5CZ9 - chains F and G of the 28 polymer chains in the assembly; structure by X-ray diffraction, 2.90 A resolution.

[Chain F]
Molecule: Probable proteasome subunit alpha type-7
Source organism: Saccharomyces cerevisiae (strain ATCC 204508 / S288c)
Notes: EC 3.4.25.1
UniProtKB: P21242 (PSA7_YEAST); residues -3 to 284 here correspond to UniProt positions 1-288 (UniProt number = residue number + 4)
Sequence (288 residues; numbered -3 to 284; the number before each row is that of its first residue; numbers below 1 keep their minus sign (Met-3 is residue -3)):
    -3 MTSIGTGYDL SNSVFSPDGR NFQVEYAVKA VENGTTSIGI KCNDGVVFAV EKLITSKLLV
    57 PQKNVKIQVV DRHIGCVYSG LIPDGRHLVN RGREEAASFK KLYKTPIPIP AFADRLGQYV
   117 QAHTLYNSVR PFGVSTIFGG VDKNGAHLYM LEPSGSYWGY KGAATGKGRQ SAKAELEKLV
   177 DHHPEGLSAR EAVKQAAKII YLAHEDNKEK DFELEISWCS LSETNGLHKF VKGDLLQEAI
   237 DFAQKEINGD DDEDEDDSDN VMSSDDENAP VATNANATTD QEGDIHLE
Unresolved in the structure: -3 to 1, 245-284
Curated features (UniProtKB/Swiss-Prot):
  - modified residue: Thr-2 (N-acetylthreonine)

[Chain G]
Molecule: Proteasome subunit alpha type-1
Source organism: Saccharomyces cerevisiae (strain ATCC 204508 / S288c)
Notes: EC 3.4.25.1
UniProtKB: P21243 (PSA1_YEAST); residues -8 to 243 here correspond to UniProt positions 1-252 (UniProt number = residue number + 9)
Sequence (252 residues; row label = number of the first residue in the row; numbers below 1 keep their minus sign (Met-8 is residue -8)):
    -8 MSGAAAASAA GYDRHITIFS PEGRLYQVEY AFKATNQTNI NSLAVRGKDC TVVISQKKVP
    52 DKLLDPTTVS YIFCISRTIG MVVNGPIPDA RNAALRAKAE AAEFRYKYGY DMPCDVLAKR
   112 MANLSQIYTQ RAYMRPLGVI LTFVSVDEEL GPSIYKTDPA GYYVGYKATA TGPKQQEITT
   172 NLENHFKKSK IDHINEESWE KVVEFAITHM IDALGTEFSK NDLEVGVATK DKFFTLSAEN
   232 IEERLVAIAE QD
Unresolved in the structure: -8 to 1, 243
Bound ions: Mg2+: Thr8, Tyr119, Arg122, Met125

[Chain F / chain G interface]
Residue-residue contacts (60; chain F residue first):
  Thr2(F) with His6(G), hydrogen bond (backbone-side chain)
  Gly3(F) with His6(G)
  Tyr4(F) with Arg5(G); His6(G); Tyr21(G)
  Ser9(F) with Arg126(G)
  Val10(F) with His6(G); Gln18(G)
  Phe11(F) with Gln18(G), hydrogen bond (backbone-side chain); Tyr21(G); Ala22(G), hydrophobic; Arg126(G); Pro127(G)
  Ser12(F) with Tyr21(G)
  Pro13(F) with Tyr21(G), hydrophobic; Lys24(G), hydrogen bond (backbone-side chain)
  Asp14(F) with Lys24(G)
  Gly15(F) with Tyr21(G); Ala25(G)
  Lys37(F) with Asp56(G), salt bridge
  Asp110(F) with Arg82(G)
  Gln114(F) with Arg82(G), hydrogen bond (side chain-backbone); Asn83(G); Leu86(G)
  Gln117(F) with Pro79(G); Asp80(G); Asn83(G), hydrogen bond; Arg126(G), hydrogen bond
  Thr120(F) with Arg126(G), hydrogen bond (backbone-side chain)
  Leu121(F) with Tyr124(G); Arg126(G); Leu128(G), hydrophobic
  Tyr122(F) with Tyr124(G); Met125(G), hydrophobic
  Ser150(F) with Pro79(G)
  Gly151(F) with Pro79(G)
  Ser152(F) with Ile78(G); Pro79(G)
  Tyr153(F) with Arg82(G), hydrogen bond (backbone-side chain)
  Trp154(F) with Leu55(G), hydrophobic; Thr59(G); Val60(G), hydrophobic; Ser61(G); Tyr62(G); Ile78(G), hydrophobic; Arg82(G)
  Gly155(F) with Leu55(G); Asp56(G), hydrogen bond (backbone-backbone); Thr59(G), hydrogen bond (backbone-side chain)
  Tyr156(F) with Leu54(G); Leu55(G); Asp56(G)
  Lys157(F) with Lys53(G); Leu54(G), hydrogen bond (backbone-backbone); Leu55(G)
  Gly158(F) with Leu54(G)
  Leu172(F) with Leu54(G)
  Glu173(F) with Leu54(G)
  Val176(F) with Leu54(G), hydrophobic
  Asp177(F) with Lys53(G), salt bridge
Also at the interface, not in a pair above, chain F (32 interface residues in all): Tyr145, Lys169
Also at the interface, not in a pair above, chain G (29 interface residues in all): Asp52, Pro57, Gly129

[Overview]
32 residues of chain F face 29 of chain G across their interface; the contacts include 11 hydrogen bonds and 2
salt bridges. Polar pairs include Lys37(F)-Asp56(G), Asp177(F)-Lys53(G) and Thr2(F)-His6(G). The Mg2+ site is
built by Thr8(G), Tyr119(G), Arg122(G) and Met125(G).
Here chain F is Probable proteasome subunit alpha type-7 and chain G is Proteasome subunit alpha type-1, both
from Saccharomyces cerevisiae (strain ATCC 204508 / S288c). Entry 5CZ9 (Yeast 20S proteasome beta5-D17N mutant
in complex with Carfilzomib; Propeptide expressed in trans) was determined by X-ray diffraction (same
publication as 5CZ4, 5CZ5, 5CZ6, 5CZ7, 5CZ8, 5CZA and 16 further entries).
